Entry 5PZM (X-ray diffraction, 2.54 A resolution); this record covers chain A.

== Chain A ==
Name: RNA-directed RNA polymerase
Source organism: Hepatitis C virus genotype 1b (isolate Con1)
Notes: EC 2.7.7.48
UniProtKB: Q9WMX2 (POLG_HCVCO); residues 1-573 here correspond to UniProt positions 2420-2992 (UniProt number = residue number + 2419)
Chain sequence (574 residues; row label = number of the first residue in the row; numbering starts at 0):
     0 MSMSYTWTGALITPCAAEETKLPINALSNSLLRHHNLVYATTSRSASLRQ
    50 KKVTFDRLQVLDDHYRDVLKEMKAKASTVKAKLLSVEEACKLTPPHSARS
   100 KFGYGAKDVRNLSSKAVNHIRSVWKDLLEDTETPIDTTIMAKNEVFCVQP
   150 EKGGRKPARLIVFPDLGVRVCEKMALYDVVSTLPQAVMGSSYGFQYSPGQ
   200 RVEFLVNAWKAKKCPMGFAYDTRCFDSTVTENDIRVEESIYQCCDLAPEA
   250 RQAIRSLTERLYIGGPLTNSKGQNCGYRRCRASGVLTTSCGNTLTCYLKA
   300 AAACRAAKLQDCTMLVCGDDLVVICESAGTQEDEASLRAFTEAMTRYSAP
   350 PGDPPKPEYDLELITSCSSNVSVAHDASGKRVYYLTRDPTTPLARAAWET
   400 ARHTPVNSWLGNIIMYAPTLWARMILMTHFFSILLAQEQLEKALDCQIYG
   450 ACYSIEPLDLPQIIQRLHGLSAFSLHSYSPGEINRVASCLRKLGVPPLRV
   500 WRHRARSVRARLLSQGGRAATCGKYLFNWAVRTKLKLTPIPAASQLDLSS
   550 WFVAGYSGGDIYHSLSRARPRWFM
Not modelled in the structure: 0, 15-36
Sequence notes: expression tag (0)
Small-molecule neighbours: 23E ((2E)-3-(4-{[(1-{[(13-cyclohexyl-6-oxo-6,7-dihydro-5H-indolo[1,2-d][1,4]benzodiazepin-10-yl)carbonyl]amino}cyclopentyl)carbonyl]amino}phenyl)prop-2-enoic acid): Val37, Leu392, Ala393, Ala395, Ala396, Thr399, Ile424, Leu425, His428, Phe429, Leu492, Gly493, Val494, Pro495, Pro496, Arg498, Val499, Trp500, Arg503
Curated features (UniProtKB/Swiss-Prot):
  - binding site (Mg(2+)): Asp220, Asp318, Asp319
  - modified residue (Phosphoserine): Ser29, Ser42

== In short ==
Ligands of chain A: compound 23E. UniProt lists 3 Mg2+-binding residues.
Chain A is RNA-directed RNA polymerase (Hepatitis C virus genotype 1b (isolate Con1)); the structure, Crystal
structure of the hepatitis C virus NS5B RNA-dependent RNA polymerase in complex with
3-[2-(4-fluorophenyl)-3-(methylcarbamoyl)-1-benzofuran-5-yl]benzoic acid, was determined by X-ray diffraction,
deposited together with 5PZK, 5PZL, 5PZN, 5PZO and 5PZP.
